PDB entry 3MTX | X-ray diffraction, 2.00 A resolution | chain A

== Chain A ==
Name: Protein MD-1
From: Gallus gallus
UniProt: Q90890 (LY86_CHICK); residues 21-160 here = UniProt positions 21-160
Chain sequence (151 residues; each row starts with the number of its first residue):
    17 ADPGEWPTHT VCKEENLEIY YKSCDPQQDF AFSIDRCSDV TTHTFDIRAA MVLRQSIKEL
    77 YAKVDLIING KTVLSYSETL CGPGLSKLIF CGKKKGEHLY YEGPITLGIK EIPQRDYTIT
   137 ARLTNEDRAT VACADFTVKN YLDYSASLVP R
Not modelled in the structure: 17-20, 159-167
Construct notes: expression tag (17-20, 161-167)
Cystine bridges: Cys-28/Cys-53, Cys-40/Cys-149, Cys-97/Cys-107

== In short ==
Chain A is Protein MD-1 (Gallus gallus); the structure, Crystal structure of chicken MD-1, was determined by
X-ray diffraction, deposited together with 3MU3.
